8QUC - chains A and B of the 4 polymer chains in the assembly; structure by electron microscopy, 2.90 A resolution.

== Chain A (and B) ==
Protein: Potassium voltage-gated channel subfamily C member 1
From: Homo sapiens
Notes: chain B of this document is another copy of the same molecule, construct and numbering; everything in this record applies to it too
UniProt: P48547 (KCNC1_HUMAN); residues 1-511 here = UniProt positions 1-511
Chain sequence (518 residues; numbered 1 to 518; the number before each row is that of its first residue):
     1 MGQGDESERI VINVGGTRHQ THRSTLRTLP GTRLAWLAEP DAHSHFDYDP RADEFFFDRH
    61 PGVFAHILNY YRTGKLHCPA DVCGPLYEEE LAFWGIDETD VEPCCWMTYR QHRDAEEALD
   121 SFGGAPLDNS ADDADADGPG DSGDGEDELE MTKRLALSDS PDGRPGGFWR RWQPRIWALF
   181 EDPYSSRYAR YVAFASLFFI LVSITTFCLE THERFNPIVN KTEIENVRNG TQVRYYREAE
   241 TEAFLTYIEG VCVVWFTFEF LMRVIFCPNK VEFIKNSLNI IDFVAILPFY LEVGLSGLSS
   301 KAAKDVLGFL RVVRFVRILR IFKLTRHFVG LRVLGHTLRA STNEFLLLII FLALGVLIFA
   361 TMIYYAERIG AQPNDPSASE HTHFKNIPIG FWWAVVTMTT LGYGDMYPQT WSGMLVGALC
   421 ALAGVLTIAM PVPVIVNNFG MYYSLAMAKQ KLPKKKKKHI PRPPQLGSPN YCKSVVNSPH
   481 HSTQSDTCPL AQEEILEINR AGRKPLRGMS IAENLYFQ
Unresolved in the structure: 1-6, 121-169, 223-235, 464-518
Sequence notes: engineered mutation H22 (Tyr in P48547); expression tag (512-518)
Metal / ion sites: Zn2+ site 1: H77, C104, C105 (shared with C83(B) of chain B); Zn2+ site 2: C83 (shared with 3 residues of chain D); K+ site 1: T400, L401 (shared with T400(B), L401(B) of chain B; 2 residues of chain C; 2 residues of chain D); K+ site 2: T400 (shared with T400(B) of chain B; 1 residue of chain C; 1 residue of chain D); K+ site 3: L401, G402 (shared with L401(B), G402(B) of chain B; 2 residues of chain C; 2 residues of chain D); K+ site 4: G402, Y403 (shared with G402(B), Y403(B) of chain B; 2 residues of chain C; 2 residues of chain D)
Small-molecule neighbours:
  - 1,2-diacyl-sn-glycero-3-phoshocholine (PCF), molecule 1: I204, T205, C208, L209, H212, R214
  - 1,2-diacyl-sn-glycero-3-phoshocholine (PCF), molecule 2: L352, V356, N386, P388, I389, F391, W392, V395
  - 1,2-diacyl-sn-glycero-3-phoshocholine (PCF), molecule 3: Q409, T410, W411, M414, L415, L422
  - WY9 ((5R)-5-ethyl-3-[6-(3-methoxy-4-methyl-phenoxy)pyridin-3-yl]imidazolidine-2,4-dione): T361, M362, Y365, A366, R368, I369, G370, A371, Q372, P373, V416
Reported in the primary citation:
  - binding site for WY9: V312, F315, M362, Y365, I369, A371

== Interface between chain A and chain B ==
Pairs across the interface - 101 pairs, chain A then chain B:
  R18(A) with G15(B); G16(B)
  H19(A) with G15(B)
  Q20(A) with N13(B); G15(B), hydrogen bond (backbone-backbone); G16(B); F56(B)
  T21(A) with D58(B), hydrogen bond
  H22(A) with F56(B); D58(B), hydrogen bond (backbone-side chain); R462(B)
  S24(A) with R462(B), hydrogen bond
  T25(A) with D58(B); R462(B), hydrogen bond
  T28(A) with H459(B); I460(B), hydrogen bond (backbone-backbone); R462(B)
  L29(A) with K458(B); H459(B)
  A65(A) with H60(B)
  H66(A) with H60(B); V82(B)
  N69(A) with H60(B); L86(B); E90(B), hydrogen bond
  Y70(A) with H459(B)
  Y71(A) with H459(B), hydrogen bond (backbone-side chain)
  R72(A) with G15(B); D58(B), salt bridge; R59(B), hydrogen bond (side chain-backbone)
  T73(A) with H459(B)
  G74(A) with H459(B)
  H77(A) with C83(B); L86(B)
  P79(A) with D81(B)
  A80(A) with A80(B); D81(B), hydrogen bond (backbone-backbone)
  D81(A) with D81(B)
  D97(A) with K458(B), salt bridge
  T99(A) with L452(B)
  D100(A) with K458(B)
  V101(A) with L452(B)
  C104(A) with C83(B), hydrophobic; H112(B)
  C105(A) with C83(B), hydrogen bond
  W106(A) with K451(B); L452(B), hydrophobic
  M107(A) with S444(B); A448(B), hydrophobic
  N343(A) with Y443(B); M447(B)
  E344(A) with Y443(B)
  L347(A) with F328(B), hydrophobic; G330(B); F439(B), hydrophobic
  I350(A) with F328(B), hydrophobic; L331(B), hydrophobic
  F351(A) with G330(B); L331(B), hydrophobic; L334(B), hydrophobic
  L354(A) with I321(B), hydrophobic
  I358(A) with F322(B), hydrophobic
  T361(A) with F207(B)
  Y364(A) with T211(B)
  Y365(A) with F207(B); R311(B), hydrogen bond (side chain-backbone); V312(B); F315(B), hydrophobic
  K385(A) with T211(B); E213(B)
  N386(A) with T211(B); H212(B); E213(B), hydrogen bond
  I387(A) with F207(B), hydrophobic; C208(B), hydrophobic; T211(B)
  F391(A) with C208(B), hydrophobic
  W393(A) with Y403(B), hydrogen bond
  T397(A) with L401(B); Y403(B), hydrogen bond
  T400(A) with T399(B); T400(B); L401(B)
  L401(A) with L401(B)
  G402(A) with L401(B); G402(B); Y403(B)
  Y403(A) with Y403(B)
  G404(A) with Y403(B)
  Y407(A) with Y403(B), hydrophobic; D405(B)
  P408(A) with W392(B), hydrophobic
  M414(A) with W392(B)
  L422(A) with L352(B), hydrophobic; T399(B)
  L426(A) with F345(B), hydrophobic
  A429(A) with V436(B)
  M430(A) with L334(B), hydrophobic; I435(B), hydrophobic; F439(B)
  P433(A) with V436(B), hydrophobic
Interface residues without a listed pair, chain A (70 interface residues in all): P30, C78, P103, L357, P388, V396, M406, G417, A418, A421, V425, P431
Interface residues without a listed pair, chain B (64 interface residues in all): R18, P61, P85, E89, I204, I318, T325, T337, I389, V395, I428, V432, L445, K449

== In short ==
Chain A and chain B form an interface of 70 and 64 residues respectively; the contacts include 15 hydrogen
bonds and 2 salt bridges. Polar contacts include R72(A)-D58(B), D97(A)-K458(B) and T21(A)-D58(B). Ligands of
chain A: compound WY9 and 3 copies of 1,2-diacyl-sn-glycero-3-phoshocholine. The paper reports a binding site
for WY9 at V312(A), F315(A) and M362(A) among others.
Both chains are Potassium voltage-gated channel subfamily C member 1 (Homo sapiens). Entry 8QUC (Cryo-EM
Structure of Human Kv3.1 in Complex with Modulator AUT1) was determined by electron microscopy (same
publication as 8QUD).
